2R0R - chains A and B; structure by X-ray diffraction, 2.50 A resolution.

# Chain A (and B)
Name: Proactivator polypeptide
Source organism: Homo sapiens
Notes: chain B of this document is another copy of the same molecule, construct and numbering; everything in this record applies to it too
UniProtKB: P07602 (SAP_HUMAN); residues 3-80 here correspond to UniProt positions 407-484 (UniProt number = residue number + 404)
Amino-acid sequence (85 residues; row label = number of the first residue in the row):
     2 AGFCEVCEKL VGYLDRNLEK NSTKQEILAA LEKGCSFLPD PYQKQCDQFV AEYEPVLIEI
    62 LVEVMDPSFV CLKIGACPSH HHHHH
Not modelled in the structure: 2, 80-86 (chain B: 80-86)
Construct notes: expression tag (2, 81-86); engineered mutation Glu9 (Lys413 in P07602)
Disulfides: Cys5-Cys78, Cys8-Cys72, Cys36-Cys47
From the paper describing this entry:
  - binding site for sulfate ion: Lys10, Arg17

# Interface between chain A and chain B
Contacting residue pairs - 20 pairs, chain A then chain B:
  Gly3(A) with Gln49(B)
  Phe4(A) with Gln49(B)
  Asp41(A) with Asp41(B); Pro42(B)
  Pro42(A) with Asp41(B); Pro42(B); Gln44(B); Lys45(B), hydrogen bond (backbone-backbone)
  Tyr43(A) with Lys45(B)
  Gln44(A) with Pro42(B)
  Lys45(A) with Glu6(B), salt bridge; Pro42(B), hydrogen bond (backbone-backbone); Tyr43(B); Gln46(B)
  Gln46(A) with Lys45(B); Gln46(B); Gln49(B), hydrogen bond
  Gln49(A) with Gly3(B); Phe4(B); Gln46(B), hydrogen bond

# In short
9 residues of chain A and 10 residues of chain B are in contact, with 4 hydrogen bonds and 1 salt bridge.
Polar contacts include Lys45(A)-Glu6(B), Gln46(A)-Gln49(B) and Pro42(A)-Lys45(B). From the paper: a binding
site for sulfate ion at Lys10(A) and Arg17(A).
Chain A and chain B are both Proactivator polypeptide (Homo sapiens); the structure, Crystal Structure of
Human Saposin D variant SapD K9E, was determined by X-ray diffraction together with 2R1Q, 2RB3 and 2Z9A from
the same study.
